PDB entry 4DRO | X-ray diffraction, 1.10 A resolution | chain A

# Chain A
Protein: Peptidyl-prolyl cis-trans isomerase FKBP5
Source organism: Homo sapiens
Notes: EC 5.2.1.8
Reference sequence: Q13451 (FKBP5_HUMAN); numbering as in UniProt (aligned over 16-140)
Chain sequence (128 residues; each row starts with the number of its first residue):
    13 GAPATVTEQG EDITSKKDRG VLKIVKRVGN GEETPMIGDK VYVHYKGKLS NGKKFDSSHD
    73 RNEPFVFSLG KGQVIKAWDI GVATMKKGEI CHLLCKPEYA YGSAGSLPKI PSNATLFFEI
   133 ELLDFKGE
Differences from the reference sequence: expression tag (13-15); conflict Thr19 (Ala in Q13451)
Ligand contacts: 0MD ({3-[(1R)-3-(3,4-dimethoxyphenyl)-1-({[(2S)-1-{[(1R,2S)-2-ethyl-1-hydroxycyclohexyl](oxo)acetyl}piperidin-2-yl]carbonyl}oxy)propyl]phenoxy}acetic acid): Tyr57, Phe67, Asp68, Phe77, Gly84, Gln85, Val86, Ile87, Trp90, Ala112, Tyr113, Lys121, Ile122, Phe130
Swiss-Prot annotation at these positions:
  - modified residue: Lys28 (N6-acetyllysine)
  - mutagenesis: Lys28 (K28Q: Mimics acetylation; impaired interaction with AKT1 and PHLPP1; when associated with Q-155; K28R: Decreased acetylation; promotes interaction with AKT1 and PHLPP1; when associated with R-155)

# Overview
Bound to chain A: compound 0MD. Curated annotation (UniProt) lists one mutagenesis site.
Chain A is Peptidyl-prolyl cis-trans isomerase FKBP5 (Homo sapiens); the structure, EVALUATION OF SYNTHETIC
FK506 ANALOGS AS LIGANDS FOR FKBP51 AND FKBP52: COMPLEX OF FKBP51 WITH
(1R)-3-(3,4-dimethoxyphenyl)-1-phenylpropyl ..., was determined by X-ray diffraction together with 4DRK, 4DRM,
4DRN and 4DRP from the same study.
